Entry 1W3K (X-ray diffraction, 1.20 A resolution); this record covers chain A.

Chain A:
Name: Endoglucanase 5A
Source organism: Bacillus agaradhaerens
Notes: EC 3.2.1.4; fragment: catalytic core domain, residues 30-329
UniProtKB: O85465 (GUN5_BACAG); residues 1-303 here correspond to UniProt positions 27-329 (UniProt number = residue number + 26)
Amino-acid sequence (303 residues; numbered 1 to 303; the number before each row is that of its first residue):
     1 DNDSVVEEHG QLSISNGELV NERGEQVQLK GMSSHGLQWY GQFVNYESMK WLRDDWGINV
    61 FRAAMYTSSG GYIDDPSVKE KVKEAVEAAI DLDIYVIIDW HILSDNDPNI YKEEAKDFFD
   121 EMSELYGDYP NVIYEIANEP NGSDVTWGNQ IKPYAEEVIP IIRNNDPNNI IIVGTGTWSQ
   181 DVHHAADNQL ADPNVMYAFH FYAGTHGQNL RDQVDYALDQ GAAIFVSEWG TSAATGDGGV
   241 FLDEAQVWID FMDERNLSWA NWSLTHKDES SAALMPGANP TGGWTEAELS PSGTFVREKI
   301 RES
Not modelled in the structure: 1-3
UniProt features mapped onto this chain:
  - active site: Glu139 (Proton donor), Glu228 (Nucleophile)
  - binding site (substrate): His35, Trp39, Tyr40, Tyr66, His101, Tyr202, Ala234, Thr235, Trp262, Lys267 to Glu269
Small-molecule neighbours: beta-D-glucopyranose / tetrahydrooxazine: His35, Trp39, Tyr66, His101, Leu103, Asn138, Glu139, Tyr202, Glu228, Ala234, Thr235, Gly236, Trp262, Lys267, Glu269, Ser271

Summary:
Bound to chain A: beta-D-glucopyranose / tetrahydrooxazine. UniProt lists active-site residues Glu139 and
Glu228 and 12 substrate-binding residues.
Chain A is Endoglucanase 5A (Bacillus agaradhaerens); the structure, Endoglucanase CEL5A from bacillus
agaradhaerens in complex with cellobio derived-tetrahydrooxazine, was determined by X-ray diffraction (same
publication as 1W3J and 1W3L).
